Entry 4NM3 (X-ray diffraction, 2.10 A resolution); this record covers chains A and B.

# Chain A
Protein: Glycogen synthase kinase-3 beta
From: Homo sapiens
Notes: EC 2.7.11.26, 2.7.11.1; fragment: Residues 1-383 with phosphoylated Ser9
UniProt: P49841 (GSK3B_HUMAN); residues 1-383 here = UniProt positions 1-383
Sequence (389 residues; numbered 1 to 389; the number before each row is that of its first residue):
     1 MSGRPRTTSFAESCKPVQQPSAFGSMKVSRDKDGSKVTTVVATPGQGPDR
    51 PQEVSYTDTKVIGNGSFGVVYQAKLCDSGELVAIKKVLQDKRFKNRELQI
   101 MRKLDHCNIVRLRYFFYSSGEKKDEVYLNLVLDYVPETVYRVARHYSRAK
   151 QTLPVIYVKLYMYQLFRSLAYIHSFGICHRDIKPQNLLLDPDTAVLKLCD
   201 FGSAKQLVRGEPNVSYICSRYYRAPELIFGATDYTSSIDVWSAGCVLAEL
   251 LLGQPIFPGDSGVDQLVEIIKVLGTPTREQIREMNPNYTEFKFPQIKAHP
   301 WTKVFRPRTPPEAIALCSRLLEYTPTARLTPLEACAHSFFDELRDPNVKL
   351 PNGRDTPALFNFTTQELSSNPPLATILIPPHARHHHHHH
Unresolved in the structure: 1-5, 11-25, 31-34, 120-121, 385-389
Sequence notes: expression tag (384-389)
Modified positions: S9 (phosphoserine; SEP)
Bound ions: Mg2+ site 1: N186, D200 (together with ADP); Mg2+ site 2: D200 (together with ADP)
Ligand contacts: ADP (adenosine-5'-diphosphate): I62, G63, N64, G65, S66, F67, G68, V70, A83, K85, V110, L132, D133, Y134, V135, T138, R141, Q185, N186, L188, C199, D200
Swiss-Prot annotation at these positions:
  - active site: D181 (Proton acceptor)
  - binding site (ATP): I62 to V70, K85
  - modified residue: S9 (Phosphoserine), Y216 (Phosphotyrosine)
  - lipidation: C14 (S-palmitoyl cysteine)
  - mutagenesis: S9 (S9A: Loss of phosphorylation; abolished inhibition of activity, leading to constitutively active), C14 (C14A: Significantly reduced palmitoylation), K85 to K86 (Abolished serine/threonine-protein kinase activity), R96 (R96A: Prevents the phosphorylation of phosphate-primed glycogen synthase), L128 (L128A: Abolishes activity toward AXIN1)
From the paper describing this entry:
  - contacts within the chain: D90-R92 (hydrogen bond), S9-R92 (backbone contact), T7-F93, S9-R96 (hydrogen bond), L88-Y127, S9-R180 (hydrogen bond), S9-K205 (hydrogen bond), S9-V214 (backbone contact), R6-Y216, T7-I217
  - conformationally variable residues (loop rearrangement, side-chain flip): I62 to V70, L88, F93, R96, Y127, V214, Y216
  - mutagenesis - F67A: decreased catalytic activity
  - mutagenesis - F93A (7-9-fold), F93G (7-9-fold): decreased catalytic activity on peIF2b
  - post-translational modification sites: Y216 (citing earlier work)
  - catalytic residues: K85, E97

# Chain B
Protein: Axin-1
From: Homo sapiens
UniProt: O15169 (AXIN1_HUMAN); residue numbers follow UniProt; this construct covers 383-402
Sequence (24 residues; row label = number of the first residue in the row):
   379 GGILVEPQKFAEELIHRLEAVQRT
Unresolved in the structure: 379-382, 402
Sequence notes: expression tag (379-382)
Swiss-Prot annotation at these positions:
  - mutagenesis: V383 (V383A: Loss of interaction with SIAH1. Decreased SIAH1-induced proteasome-mediated ubiquitin-dependent degradation of AXIN1. No effect on interaction with GSK3B), P385 (P385A: Loss of interaction with SIAH1. Decreased SIAH1-induced proteasome-mediated ubiquitin-dependent degradation of AXIN1. No effect on interaction with GSK3B)

# Interface between chain A and chain B
Residue-residue contacts (26; chain A residue first):
  I228(A) with F388(B)
  F229(A) with F388(B), hydrophobic
  V263(A) with F388(B), hydrophobic; E391(B); R395(B)
  D264(A) with R395(B), salt bridge
  L266(A) with F388(B), hydrophobic; L392(B), hydrophobic
  V267(A) with L392(B), hydrophobic; R395(B)
  I270(A) with L396(B), hydrophobic
  Y288(A) with P385(B); F388(B)
  F291(A) with P385(B); Q386(B); A389(B), hydrophobic
  K292(A) with I393(B)
  F293(A) with L392(B), hydrophobic; I393(B), hydrophobic
  P294(A) with I393(B); L396(B), hydrophobic; E397(B); Q400(B)
  Q295(A) with Q400(B)
  I296(A) with L396(B), hydrophobic; Q400(B)
Other interface residues (no listed pair), chain A (16 interface residues in all): K271, N287
Other interface residues (no listed pair), chain B (14 interface residues in all): V383, E384, V399

# Summary
16 residues of chain A and 14 residues of chain B are in contact; the contacts include 1 salt bridge. The
salt-bridged pair is D264(A)-R395(B). Ligands of chain A: ADP. The paper reports catalytic residues K85(A) and
E97(A); F93A and F93G of chain A reduce catalytic activity on peIF2b.
Here chain A is Glycogen synthase kinase-3 beta and chain B is Axin-1, both from Homo sapiens. Entry 4NM3
(Crystal structure of GSK-3/Axin complex bound to phosphorylated N-terminal auto-inhibitory pS9 peptide) was
determined by X-ray diffraction, deposited together with 4NM0, 4NM5, 4NM7 and 4NU1.
